1NIK - chains A and E of the 12 polymer chains in the assembly; structure by X-ray diffraction, 4.10 A resolution (low resolution: residue-level contacts below are approximate; hydrogen-bond / salt-bridge calls are withheld).

== Chain A ==
Molecule: RPB1
Organism: Saccharomyces cerevisiae
Notes: EC 2.7.7.6
Reference sequence: P04050 (RPB1_YEAST); numbering as in UniProt (aligned over 1-1733)
Sequence (1733 residues; row label = number of the first residue in the row):
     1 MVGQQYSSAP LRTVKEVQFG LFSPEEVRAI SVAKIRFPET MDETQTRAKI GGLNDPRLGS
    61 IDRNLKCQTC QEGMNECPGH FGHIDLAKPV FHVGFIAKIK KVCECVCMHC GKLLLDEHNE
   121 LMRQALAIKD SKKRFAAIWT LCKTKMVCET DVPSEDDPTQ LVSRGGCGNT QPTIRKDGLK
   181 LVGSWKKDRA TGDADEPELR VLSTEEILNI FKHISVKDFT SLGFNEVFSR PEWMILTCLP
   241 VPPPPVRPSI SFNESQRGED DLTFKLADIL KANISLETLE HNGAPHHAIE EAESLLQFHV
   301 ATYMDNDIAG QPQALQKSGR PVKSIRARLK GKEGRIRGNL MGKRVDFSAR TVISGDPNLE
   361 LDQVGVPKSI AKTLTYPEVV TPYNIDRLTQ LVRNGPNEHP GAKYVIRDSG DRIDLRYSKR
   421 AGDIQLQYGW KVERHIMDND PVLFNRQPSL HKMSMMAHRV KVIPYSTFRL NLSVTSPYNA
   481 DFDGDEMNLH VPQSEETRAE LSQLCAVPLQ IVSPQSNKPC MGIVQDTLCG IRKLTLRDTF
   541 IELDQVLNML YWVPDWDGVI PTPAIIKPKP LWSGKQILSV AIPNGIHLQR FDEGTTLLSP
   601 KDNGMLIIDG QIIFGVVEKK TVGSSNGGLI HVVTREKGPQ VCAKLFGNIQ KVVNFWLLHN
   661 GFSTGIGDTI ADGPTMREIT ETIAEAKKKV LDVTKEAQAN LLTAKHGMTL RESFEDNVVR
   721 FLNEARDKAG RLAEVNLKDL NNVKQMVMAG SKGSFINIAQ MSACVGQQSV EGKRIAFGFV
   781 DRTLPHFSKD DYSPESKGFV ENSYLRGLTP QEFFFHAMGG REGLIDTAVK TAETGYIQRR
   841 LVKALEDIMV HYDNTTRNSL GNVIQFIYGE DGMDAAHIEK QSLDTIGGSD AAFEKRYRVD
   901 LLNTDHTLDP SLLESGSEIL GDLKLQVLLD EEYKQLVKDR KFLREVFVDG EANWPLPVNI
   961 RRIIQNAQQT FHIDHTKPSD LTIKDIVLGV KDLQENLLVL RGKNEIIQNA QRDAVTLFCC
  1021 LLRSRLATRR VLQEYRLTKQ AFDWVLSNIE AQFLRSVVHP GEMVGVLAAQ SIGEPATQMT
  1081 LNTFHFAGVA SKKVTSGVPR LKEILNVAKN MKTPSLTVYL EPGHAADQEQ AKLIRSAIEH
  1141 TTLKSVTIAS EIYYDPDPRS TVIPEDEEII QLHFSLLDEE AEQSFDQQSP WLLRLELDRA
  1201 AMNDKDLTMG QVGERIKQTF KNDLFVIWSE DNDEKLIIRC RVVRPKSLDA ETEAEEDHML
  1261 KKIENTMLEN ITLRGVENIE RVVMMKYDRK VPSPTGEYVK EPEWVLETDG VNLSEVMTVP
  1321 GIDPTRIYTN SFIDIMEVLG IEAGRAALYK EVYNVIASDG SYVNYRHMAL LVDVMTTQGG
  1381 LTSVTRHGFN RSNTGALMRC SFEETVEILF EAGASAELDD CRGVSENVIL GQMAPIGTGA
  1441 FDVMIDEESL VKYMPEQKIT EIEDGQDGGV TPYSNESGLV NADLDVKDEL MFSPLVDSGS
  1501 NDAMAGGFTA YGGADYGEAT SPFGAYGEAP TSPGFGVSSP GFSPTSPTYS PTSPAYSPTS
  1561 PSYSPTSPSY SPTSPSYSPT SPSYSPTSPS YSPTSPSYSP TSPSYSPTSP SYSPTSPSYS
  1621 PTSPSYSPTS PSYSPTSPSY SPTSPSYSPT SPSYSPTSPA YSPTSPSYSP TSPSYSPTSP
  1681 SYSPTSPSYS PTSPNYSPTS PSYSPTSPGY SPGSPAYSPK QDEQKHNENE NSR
Disordered / not traced: 1, 155-160, 187-198, 250-258, 315-320, 1082-1091, 1177-1186, 1244-1253, 1453-1733
Swiss-Prot annotation at these positions:
  - region: Pro248 to Asp260 (Lid loop), Asn306 to Lys323 (Rudder loop), Pro810 to Glu822 (Bridging helix)
  - binding site (Zn(2+)): Cys67, Cys70, Cys77, His80, Cys107, Cys110, Cys148, Cys167
  - binding site (Mg(2+)): Asp481, Asp483, Asp485
  - modified residue: Thr1471 (Phosphothreonine)
  - cross-link (Glycyl lysine isopeptide (Lys-Gly)): Lys695 (interchain with G-Cter in ubiquitin), Lys1246 (interchain with G-Cter in ubiquitin), Lys1350 (interchain with G-Cter in ubiquitin)
  - natural variant: Ser1653 to Pro1659 (deletion: In strain: A364A)
  - mutagenesis: Lys1246 (K1246R: Impairs ubiquitination during transcription stress)
Metal / ion sites: Zn2+ site 1: Cys67, Cys70, His80; Zn2+ site 2: Cys110, Cys167

== Chain E ==
Molecule: DNA-directed RNA polymerase II, chain RPB5
Organism: Saccharomyces cerevisiae
Notes: EC 2.7.7.6
Reference sequence: P20434 (RPB5_YEAST); numbering as in UniProt (aligned over 1-215)
Sequence (215 residues; row label = number of the first residue in the row):
     1 MDQENERNIS RLWRAFRTVK EMVKDRGYFI TQEEVELPLE DFKAKYCDSM GRPQRKMMSF
    61 QANPTEESIS KFPDMGSLWV EFCDEPSVGV KTMKTFVIHI QEKNFQTGIF VYQNNITPSA
   121 MKLVPSIPPA TIETFNEAAL VVNITHHELV PKHIRLSSDE KRELLKRYRL KESQLPRIQR
   181 ADPVALYLGL KRGEVVKIIR KSETSGRYAS YRICM
Disordered / not traced: 1

== Interface between chain A and chain E ==
Residue-residue contacts - 80 pairs, chain A then chain E:
  Arg857(A) with Tyr168(E); Arg169(E); Leu170(E); Gln174(E)
  Leu860(A) with Gln174(E)
  Gly861(A) with Gln174(E)
  Asn862(A) with Gln174(E)
  Val863(A) with Leu170(E); Gln174(E); Pro176(E)
  Gln865(A) with Tyr208(E)
  Phe866(A) with Tyr168(E); Tyr208(E); Ala209(E); Ser210(E); Tyr211(E)
  Gly869(A) with Thr204(E)
  Glu870(A) with Arg200(E); Ser202(E); Thr204(E); Ser205(E); Tyr208(E)
  Asp871(A) with Thr204(E)
  Phe942(A) with Gly206(E)
  Glu945(A) with Lys201(E)
  Phe947(A) with Glu203(E)
  Leu956(A) with Thr204(E)
  Asn1004(A) with Arg167(E)
  Ile1006(A) with Glu163(E); Leu164(E)
  Ile1007(A) with Tyr168(E)
  Asp1013(A) with Ser205(E); Arg207(E); Ala209(E)
  Ala1014(A) with Ser205(E)
  Leu1017(A) with Glu203(E); Thr204(E); Ser205(E); Gly206(E)
  Met1317(A) with Val142(E)
  Thr1318(A) with Arg11(E); Arg14(E); Val142(E)
  Pro1324(A) with Val142(E); His147(E)
  Thr1325(A) with His146(E); His147(E); Glu148(E)
  Arg1326(A) with Glu148(E)
  Ile1327(A) with His147(E)
  Ile1335(A) with Leu149(E)
  Glu1337(A) with Pro183(E)
  Val1338(A) with Ile144(E); Pro183(E)
  Leu1339(A) with Ile144(E); His147(E); Val150(E); Val184(E)
  Gly1340(A) with Asp182(E); Pro183(E)
  Ile1341(A) with Asp182(E)
  Glu1342(A) with Pro151(E); His153(E); Ile198(E); Arg200(E); Arg212(E)
  Ala1343(A) with Leu149(E)
  Arg1345(A) with Arg200(E)
  Ala1346(A) with Leu149(E)
  Tyr1349(A) with Glu203(E)
  Tyr1365(A) with Ser202(E); Glu203(E); Thr204(E)
  Asp1373(A) with Arg200(E)
  Thr1376(A) with Arg212(E)
  Thr1377(A) with Pro176(E); Arg177(E)
  Gly1379(A) with Arg177(E); Gln179(E)
  Asn1393(A) with Arg177(E)
Interface residues without a listed pair, chain A (56 interface residues in all): Asp853, Ile867, Val946, Trp954, Ala1010, Val1015, Val1319, Tyr1328, Met1336, Ala1347, Lys1350, Arg1366, Gln1378
Interface residues without a listed pair, chain E (42 interface residues in all): Val141, Ser173, Leu175, Ile178

== Overview ==
56 residues of chain A face 42 of chain E across their interface. Cys67(A), Cys70(A) and His80(A) coordinate
Zn2+ site 1. UniProt lists 8 Zn2+-binding residues, 3 Mg2+-binding residues and one mutagenesis site on chain
A.
Here chain A is RPB1 and chain E is DNA-directed RNA polymerase II, chain RPB5, both from Saccharomyces
cerevisiae. Entry 1NIK (Wild Type RNA Polymerase II) was determined by X-ray diffraction.
